Entry 5FDL (X-ray diffraction, 3.10 A resolution); this record covers chains A and B.

Chain A:
Name: P51 Reverse transcriptase
From: Human immunodeficiency virus 1
Notes: EC 2.7.7.49
UniProtKB: P03366 (POL_HV1B1); residues 1-557 here correspond to UniProt positions 600-1156 (UniProt number = residue number + 599)
Sequence (557 residues; each row starts with the number of its first residue):
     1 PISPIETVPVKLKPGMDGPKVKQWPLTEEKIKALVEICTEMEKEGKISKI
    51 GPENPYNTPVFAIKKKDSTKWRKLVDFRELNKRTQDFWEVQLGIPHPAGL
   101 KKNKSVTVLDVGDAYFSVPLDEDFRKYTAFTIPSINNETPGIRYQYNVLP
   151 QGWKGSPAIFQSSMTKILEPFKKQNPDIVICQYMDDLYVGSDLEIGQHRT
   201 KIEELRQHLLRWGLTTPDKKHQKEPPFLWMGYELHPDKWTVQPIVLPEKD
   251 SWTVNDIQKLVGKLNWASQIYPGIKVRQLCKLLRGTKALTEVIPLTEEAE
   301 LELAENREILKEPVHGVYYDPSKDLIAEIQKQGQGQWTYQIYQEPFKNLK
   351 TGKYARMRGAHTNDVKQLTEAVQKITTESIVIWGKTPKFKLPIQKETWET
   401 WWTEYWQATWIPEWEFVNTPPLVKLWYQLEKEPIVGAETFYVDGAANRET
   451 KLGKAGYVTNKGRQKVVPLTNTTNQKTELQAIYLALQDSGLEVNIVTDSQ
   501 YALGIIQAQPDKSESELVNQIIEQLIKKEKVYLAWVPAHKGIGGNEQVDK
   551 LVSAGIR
Unresolved in the structure: 66-69, 555-557
Sequence notes: engineered mutation Asn103 (Lys702 in P03366), Cys181 (Tyr780 in P03366)
Small-molecule neighbours: 5DV (methyl (R)-(2-carbamoyl-5-chloro-1H-indol-3-yl)[3-(2-cyanoethyl)-5-methylphenyl]phosphinate): Pro95, Leu100, Lys101, Asn103, Val106, Val108, Val179, Cys181, Tyr188, Val189, Gly190, Phe227, Leu228, Trp229, Leu234, His235, Pro236, Tyr318
Swiss-Prot annotation at these positions:
  - region: Phe227 to His235 (RT 'primer grip')
  - motif: Trp398 to Trp414 (Tryptophan repeat motif)
  - binding site (Mg(2+)): Asp110, Asp185, Asp186, Asp443, Glu478, Asp498, Asp549
  - site: Trp401 (Essential for RT p66/p51 heterodimerization), Trp414 (Essential for RT p66/p51 heterodimerization), Phe440, Tyr441 (Cleavage)

Chain B:
Name: P66 Reverse transcriptase
From: Human immunodeficiency virus type 1
Notes: EC 2.7.7.49
UniProtKB: P03366 (POL_HV1B1); residues 1-440 here correspond to UniProt positions 600-1039 (UniProt number = residue number + 599)
Sequence (440 residues; each row starts with the number of its first residue):
     1 PISPIETVPVKLKPGMDGPKVKQWPLTEEKIKALVEICTEMEKEGKISKI
    51 GPENPYNTPVFAIKKKDSTKWRKLVDFRELNKRTQDFWEVQLGIPHPAGL
   101 KKNKSVTVLDVGDAYFSVPLDEDFRKYTAFTIPSINNETPGIRYQYNVLP
   151 QGWKGSPAIFQSSMTKILEPFKKQNPDIVICQYMDDLYVGSDLEIGQHRT
   201 KIEELRQHLLRWGLTTPDKKHQKEPPFLWMGYELHPDKWTVQPIVLPEKD
   251 SWTVNDIQKLVGKLNWASQIYPGIKVRQLCKLLRGTKALTEVIPLTEEAE
   301 LELAENREILKEPVHGVYYDPSKDLIAEIQKQGQGQWTYQIYQEPFKNLK
   351 TGKYARMRGAHTNDVKQLTEAVQKITTESIVIWGKTPKFKLPIQKETWET
   401 WWTEYWQATWIPEWEFVNTPPLVKLWYQLEKEPIVGAETF
Unresolved in the structure: 1-6, 90-94, 216-232, 357-360, 429-440
Sequence notes: engineered mutation Asn103 (Lys702 in P03366), Cys181 (Tyr780 in P03366)
Swiss-Prot annotation at these positions:
  - region: Phe227 to His235 (RT 'primer grip')
  - motif: Trp398 to Trp414 (Tryptophan repeat motif)
  - binding site (Mg(2+)): Asp110, Asp185, Asp186
  - site: Trp401 (Essential for RT p66/p51 heterodimerization), Trp414 (Essential for RT p66/p51 heterodimerization), Phe440 (Cleavage)

Chain A / chain B interface:
Pairs across the interface (98; chain A residue first):
  Val8(A) with Glu53(B)
  Pro9(A) with Glu53(B)
  Gln85(A) with Glu53(B), hydrogen bond (side chain-backbone)
  Asp86(A) with Lys20(B), salt bridge; Pro55(B)
  Phe87(A) with Pro52(B)
  Trp88(A) with Pro52(B), hydrogen bond (backbone-backbone); Asn54(B); Pro55(B); Asn57(B); Thr131(B); Arg143(B)
  Gly93(A) with Asn137(B)
  Ile94(A) with Asn137(B)
  Pro95(A) with Asn136(B); Asn137(B)
  His96(A) with Asn136(B), hydrogen bond (backbone-side chain)
  Gly99(A) with Asn136(B); Glu138(B)
  Leu100(A) with Asn136(B); Glu138(B)
  Lys101(A) with Glu138(B), salt bridge
  Ala158(A) with Pro52(B)
  Ser162(A) with Pro52(B)
  Cys181(A) with Glu138(B), hydrogen bond (side chain-backbone)
  Gln182(A) with Pro140(B)
  Thr377(A) with Thr400(B)
  Ile380(A) with Pro25(B); Leu26(B); Thr27(B)
  Val381(A) with Pro25(B), hydrophobic; Asn136(B), hydrogen bond (backbone-backbone)
  Ile382(A) with Ile135(B); Asn136(B)
  Trp383(A) with Ile135(B)
  Gly384(A) with Thr27(B); Glu28(B), hydrogen bond (backbone-backbone); Ile135(B)
  Thr386(A) with Trp401(B)
  Trp402(A) with Lys331(B), hydrogen bond (backbone-side chain); Thr362(B); Asp364(B)
  Tyr405(A) with Lys331(B), hydrogen bond (backbone-side chain)
  Trp406(A) with Lys331(B); Pro392(B), hydrophobic; Val417(B); Asn418(B); Thr419(B); Pro420(B); Pro421(B)
  Gln407(A) with Lys331(B), hydrogen bond (backbone-side chain); Pro392(B); Gln394(B), hydrogen bond; Asn418(B)
  Ala408(A) with Trp337(B), hydrophobic; Asp364(B); Leu368(B), hydrophobic; Pro392(B), hydrogen bond (backbone-backbone); Ile393(B)
  Thr409(A) with Asp364(B), hydrogen bond (backbone-side chain)
  Trp410(A) with Thr362(B); Asn363(B); Val365(B), hydrophobic; Tyr405(B)
  Pro412(A) with Trp401(B), hydrophobic
  Pro433(A) with Asn255(B); Leu289(B), hydrophobic; Thr290(B)
  Ile434(A) with Thr290(B)
  Val435(A) with Thr290(B)
  Thr439(A) with Ala288(B); Leu289(B), hydrogen bond (side chain-backbone)
  Tyr441(A) with Val254(B); Gln258(B), hydrogen bond; Thr286(B); Lys287(B), hydrogen bond (side chain-backbone)
  Thr459(A) with Thr286(B)
  Asn460(A) with Thr286(B); Ala288(B)
  Asn494(A) with Leu289(B)
  Val496(A) with Leu289(B), hydrophobic
  Gly504(A) with Pro420(B)
  Tyr532(A) with Asn255(B), hydrogen bond; Leu289(B), hydrophobic
  Ala534(A) with Asn255(B)
  Trp535(A) with Leu422(B), hydrophobic; Trp426(B), hydrophobic
  Val536(A) with Gln258(B)
  Pro537(A) with Asn265(B)
  Lys540(A) with Asn265(B); Cys280(B), hydrogen bond (backbone-side chain)
  Gly541(A) with Cys280(B)
  Gly543(A) with Leu283(B); Gly285(B)
  Gly544(A) with Gly285(B); Thr286(B)
  Gln547(A) with Gly285(B); Thr286(B), hydrogen bond
Also at the interface, not in a pair above, chain A (60 interface residues in all): Leu92, Ile159, Gln161, Thr165, Thr376, Thr403, Val458, Ile542
Also at the interface, not in a pair above, chain B (54 interface residues in all): Val261, Gly262, Arg284, Gly333, Thr397

Summary:
Chain A and chain B form an interface of 60 and 54 residues respectively; the contacts include 18 hydrogen
bonds and 2 salt bridges. Polar contacts include Asp86(A)-Lys20(B), Lys101(A)-Glu138(B) and Gln85(A)-Glu53(B).
Chain A binds compound 5DV.
Chain A is P51 Reverse transcriptase (Human immunodeficiency virus 1) and chain B is P66 Reverse transcriptase
(Human immunodeficiency virus type 1); the structure, Crystal Structure of K103N/Y181C Mutant HIV-1 Reverse
Transcriptase (RT) in Complex with IDX899, was determined by X-ray diffraction.
